Entry 4D8I (X-ray diffraction, 1.38 A resolution); this record covers chains A and B.

# Chain A
Molecule: Streptopain
Organism: Streptococcus pyogenes
Notes: EC 3.4.22.10
UniProtKB: E0PTS8 (E0PTS8_STRPY); residues 146-398 here = UniProt positions 146-398
Sequence (261 residues; numbered 146 to 406; the number before each row is that of its first residue):
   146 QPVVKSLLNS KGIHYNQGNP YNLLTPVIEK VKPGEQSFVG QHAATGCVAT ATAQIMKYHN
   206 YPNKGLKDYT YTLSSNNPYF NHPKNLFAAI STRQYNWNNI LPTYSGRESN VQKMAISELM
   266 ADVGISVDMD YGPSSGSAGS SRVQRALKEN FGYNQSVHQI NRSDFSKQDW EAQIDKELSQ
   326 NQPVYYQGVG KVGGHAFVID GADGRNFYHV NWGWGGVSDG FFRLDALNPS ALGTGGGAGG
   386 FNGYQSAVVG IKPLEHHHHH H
Unresolved in the structure: 400-406
Differences from the reference sequence: expression tag (399-406)
What the authors report for this chain:
  - binding site for Ace-aeik-cho aldehyde (bound form) (chain B): Gln162, Cys192, Val193, Ser279, Ser282, His340
  - catalytic residues: Gln162
  - conformationally variable residues (loop rearrangement): Arg368 to Gln390
  - mutagenesis - G378A, G380A: decreased catalytic activity
  - mutagenesis - G384A, G385A (3.1-fold): increased catalytic activity on Ac-AIK-AMC
  - mutagenesis - G381A, G382A: unchanged catalytic activity on Ac-AIK-AMC
  - mutagenesis - T379A: unchanged catalytic activity
  - mutagenesis - G384D: decreased catalytic activity on Ac-AIK-AMC
  - mutagenesis - T379A, G381A, G382A: decreased catalytic activity on prodomain
  - mutagenesis - T379V: unchanged catalytic activity on zymogen
  - mutagenesis - C192A: abolished catalytic activity
  - mutagenesis - G385A: unchanged catalytic activity on prodomain

# Chain B
Molecule: Ace-aeik-cho aldehyde (bound form)
Sequence (5 residues; row label = number of the first residue in the row):
     1 XAEIX
Modified positions: ACE (acetyl group) at position 1; LYJ ((2S)-2,6-diaminohexan-1-ol) at position 5

# How chain A and chain B interact
Residue-residue contacts - 23 pairs, chain A then chain B:
  Gln162(A) - LYJ_5(B)  hydrogen bond (side chain-backbone)
  Cys192(A) - Ile4(B)
  Cys192(A) - LYJ_5(B)  covalent bond
  Val193(A) - Ile4(B)  hydrophobic
  Ser279(A) - LYJ_5(B)
  Ser280(A) - LYJ_5(B)
  Gly281(A) - Ala2(B)
  Gly281(A) - Ile4(B)
  Gly281(A) - LYJ_5(B)
  Ser282(A) - Ala2(B)
  Ser282(A) - Glu3(B)  hydrogen bond (backbone-backbone)
  Ser282(A) - Ile4(B)  hydrogen bond (backbone-backbone)
  Ala283(A) - ACE_1(B)
  Ala283(A) - Ala2(B)
  Ala283(A) - Ile4(B)
  Gln332(A) - Ile4(B)
  Val334(A) - Ile4(B)  hydrophobic
  Gly339(A) - Glu3(B)
  Gly339(A) - Ile4(B)
  Gly339(A) - LYJ_5(B)  hydrogen bond (backbone-backbone)
  His340(A) - Ile4(B)
  His340(A) - LYJ_5(B)  hydrogen bond (side chain-backbone)
  Ala341(A) - Ile4(B)
Interface residues without a listed pair, chain A (17 interface residues in all): Gly191, Asp275, Tyr330, Gly333

# In short
Chain A and chain B form an interface of 17 and 5 residues respectively, with 1 covalent bond and 5 hydrogen
bonds. Polar contacts include Gln162(A)-LYJ_5(B), His340(A)-LYJ_5(B) and Ser282(A)-Glu3(B). The paper reports
the catalytic residue Gln162(A); T379A, G381A and G382A of chain A reduce catalytic activity on prodomain; 10
substitutions were tested in all.
Here chain A is Streptopain (Streptococcus pyogenes) and chain B is Ace-aeik-cho aldehyde (bound form). Entry
4D8I (High resolution structures of monomeric S. pyogenes SpeB reveals role of glycine-rich active site loop)
was determined by X-ray diffraction together with 4D8B and 4D8E from the same study.
